PDB entry 8B52 | X-ray diffraction, 2.22 A resolution | chain A

[Chain A]
Molecule: Genome polyprotein
Source organism: Usutu virus
UniProt: A0A0H3U5V8 (A0A0H3U5V8_USUV); residues 5-269 here correspond to UniProt positions 2533-2797 (UniProt number = residue number + 2528)
Chain sequence (265 residues; each row starts with the number of its first residue):
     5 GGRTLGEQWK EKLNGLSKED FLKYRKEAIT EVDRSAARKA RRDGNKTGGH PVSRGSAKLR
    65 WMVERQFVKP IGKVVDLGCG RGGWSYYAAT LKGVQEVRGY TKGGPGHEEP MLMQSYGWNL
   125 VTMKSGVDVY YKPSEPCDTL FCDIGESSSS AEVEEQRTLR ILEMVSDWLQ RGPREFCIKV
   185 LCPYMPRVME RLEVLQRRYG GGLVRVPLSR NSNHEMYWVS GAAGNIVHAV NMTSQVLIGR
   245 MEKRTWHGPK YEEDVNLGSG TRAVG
Not modelled in the structure: 5-6, 268-269
Small-molecule neighbours: S-adenosylhomocysteine (SAH): S57, G59, S60, G82, C83, G84, R85, G86, G87, W88, T105, K106, G107, H111, E112, V131, D132, V133, Y134, D147, I148

[In short]
Ligands of chain A: S-adenosylhomocysteine.
Chain A is Genome polyprotein (Usutu virus); the structure, Usutu virus methyltransferase domain in complex
with sinefungin, was determined by X-ray diffraction together with 8B51 from the same study.
